Entry 6P7Z (X-ray diffraction, 1.19 A resolution); this record covers chain A.

# Chain A
Molecule: Histone-lysine N-methyltransferase SMYD3
Organism: Homo sapiens
Notes: EC 2.1.1.43
UniProtKB: Q9H7B4 (SMYD3_HUMAN); numbering as in UniProt (aligned over 1-428)
Chain sequence (432 residues; numbered -3 to 428; the number before each row is that of its first residue; numbers below 1 keep their minus sign (Gly-3 is residue -3)):
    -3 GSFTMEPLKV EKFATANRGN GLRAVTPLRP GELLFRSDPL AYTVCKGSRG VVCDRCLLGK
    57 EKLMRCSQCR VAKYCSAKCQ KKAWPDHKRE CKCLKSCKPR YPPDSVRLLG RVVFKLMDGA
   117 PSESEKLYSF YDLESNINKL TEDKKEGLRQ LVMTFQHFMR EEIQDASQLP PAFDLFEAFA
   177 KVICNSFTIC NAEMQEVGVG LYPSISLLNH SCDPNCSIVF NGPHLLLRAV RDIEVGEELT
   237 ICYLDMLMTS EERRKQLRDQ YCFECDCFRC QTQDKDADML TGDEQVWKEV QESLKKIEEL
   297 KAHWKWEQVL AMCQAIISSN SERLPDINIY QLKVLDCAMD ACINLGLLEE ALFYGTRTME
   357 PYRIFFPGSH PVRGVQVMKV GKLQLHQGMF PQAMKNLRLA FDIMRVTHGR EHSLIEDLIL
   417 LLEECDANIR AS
Not modelled in the structure: -3 to 2, 94
Differences from the reference sequence: expression tag (-3 to 0); conflict Asn13 (Lys in Q9H7B4)
Ion coordination: Zn2+ site 1: Cys49, Cys52, Cys71, Cys75; Zn2+ site 2: Cys62, Cys65, His83, Cys87; Zn2+ site 3: Cys208, Cys261, Cys263, Cys266
Residues lining bound ligands:
  - O41 (5-cyclopropyl-N-[1-(methylsulfonyl)piperidin-4-yl]-1,2-oxazole-3-carboxamide): Cys180, Asn181, Ser182, Phe183, Thr184, Cys186, Met190, Ile214, Ile237, Cys238, Tyr239, Leu240, Asp241, Tyr257, His366, Pro367, Val368
  - S-adenosylmethionine (SAM): Asn13, Arg14, Gly15, Asn16, Tyr124, Glu130, Asn132, Cys180, Asn181, Ser202, Leu203, Leu204, Asn205, His206, Tyr239, Tyr257, Phe259
Swiss-Prot annotation at these positions:
  - zinc finger: Cys49 to Cys87 (MYND-type)
  - binding site (S-adenosyl-L-methionine): Arg14 to Asn16, Tyr124, Asn132, Asn181, Asn205, His206, Tyr239, Phe259
  - binding site (Zn(2+)): Cys49, Cys52, Cys62, Cys65, Cys71, Cys75, His83, Cys87
  - modified residue: Met1 (N-acetylmethionine), Thr22 (Phosphothreonine)
What the authors report for this chain:
  - binding site for O41: Thr184

# In short
Ligands of chain A: S-adenosylmethionine and compound O41. Cys49, Cys52, Cys71 and Cys75 form the Zn2+ site 1.
Cys62, Cys65, His83 and Cys87 form the Zn2+ site 2. Curated annotation (UniProt) lists 10
S-adenosyl-L-methionine-binding residues and 8 Zn2+-binding residues. The paper reports a binding site for O41
at Thr184.
Chain A is Histone-lysine N-methyltransferase SMYD3 (Homo sapiens); the structure, Co-crystal Structure of
human SMYD3 with Isoxazole Amides Inhibitors, was determined by X-ray diffraction together with 6P6G, 6P6K and
6PAF from the same study.
